7V4S - chain A; structure by X-ray diffraction, 1.20 A resolution.

== Chain A ==
Molecule: Horcolin
Source organism: Hordeum vulgare
UniProt: Q5U9T2 (LECH_HORVU); numbering as in UniProt (aligned over 1-146)
Sequence (146 residues; each row starts with the number of its first residue):
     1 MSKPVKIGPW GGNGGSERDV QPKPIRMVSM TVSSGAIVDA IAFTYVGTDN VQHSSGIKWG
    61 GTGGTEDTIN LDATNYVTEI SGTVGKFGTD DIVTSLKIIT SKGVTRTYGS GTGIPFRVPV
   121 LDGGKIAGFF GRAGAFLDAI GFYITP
Unresolved in the structure: 1-3
Small-molecule neighbours:
  - methyl alpha-D-mannopyranoside (MMA), molecule 1: Gly14, Gly15, Asp90, Ile92, Gly134, Ala135, Phe136, Asp138
  - methyl alpha-D-mannopyranoside (MMA), molecule 2: Ser34, Gly35, Ala36, Ile37, Asp39, Gly63, Gly64, Phe87, Phe136
From the paper describing this entry:
  - binding site for methyl alpha-D-mannopyranoside: Gly15, Gly35 to Asp39, Gly64, Asp90, Gly134 to Ala139
  - mutagenesis - D39A (2.5-fold): decreased binding to methyl alpha-D-mannopyranoside
  - mutagenesis - D138A (3.2 +/- 0.3 mM): unchanged binding to methyl alpha-D-mannopyranoside

== Overview ==
Bound to chain A: methyl alpha-D-mannopyranoside. From the paper: a binding site for methyl
alpha-D-mannopyranoside at Gly15, Gly35 and Gly64 among others; D39A reduces binding to methyl
alpha-D-mannopyranoside.
Chain A is Horcolin (Hordeum vulgare); the structure, Horcolin complex with methyl-alpha-mannose, was
determined by X-ray diffraction together with 7V4Z from the same study.
